4DE0 - chain A; structure by X-ray diffraction, 1.12 A resolution.

# Chain A
Molecule: Beta-lactamase
Source organism: Escherichia coli
Notes: EC 3.5.2.6
UniProt: Q9L5C8 (Q9L5C8_ECOLX); the author numbering skips numbers that UniProt does not, so the offset changes along the chain: 25-57 = UniProt 29-61; 59-238 = UniProt 62-241; 240-252 = UniProt 242-254; 254-290 = UniProt 255-291
Sequence (263 residues; row label = number of the first residue in the row; note: 3 numbers in that range are skipped by the numbering (no residue carries them; nothing is unmodelled there)):
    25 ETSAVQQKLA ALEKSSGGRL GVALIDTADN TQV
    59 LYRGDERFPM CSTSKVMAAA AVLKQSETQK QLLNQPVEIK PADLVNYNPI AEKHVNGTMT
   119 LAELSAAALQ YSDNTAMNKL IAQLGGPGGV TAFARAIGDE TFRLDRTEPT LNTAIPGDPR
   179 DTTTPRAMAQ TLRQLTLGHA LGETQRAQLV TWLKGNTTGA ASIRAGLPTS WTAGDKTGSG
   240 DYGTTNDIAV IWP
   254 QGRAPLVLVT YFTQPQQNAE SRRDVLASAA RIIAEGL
Modified residues: Glu25 (pyroglutamic acid; PCA)
Residues lining bound ligands: 0JB (N-[3-(1H-tetrazol-5-yl)phenyl]-1H-benzimidazole-7-carboxamide): Ser70, Lys73, Asn104, Tyr105, Ser130, Asn132, Glu166, Pro167, Asn170, Lys234, Thr235, Gly236, Ser237, Gly238, Asp240

# Overview
Bound to chain A: compound 0JB.
Chain A is Beta-lactamase (Escherichia coli); the structure, CTX-M-9 class A beta-lactamase complexed with
compound 16, was determined by X-ray diffraction (same publication as 4DDS, 4DDY, 4DE1, 4DE2 and 4DE3).
